Entry 8RBV (X-ray diffraction, 1.80 A resolution); this record covers chains A and C of the 3 polymer chains in the assembly.

Chain A:
Protein: HLA class I antigen
Organism: Homo sapiens
UniProtKB: Q53Z42 (Q53Z42_HUMAN); residues -23 to 341 here correspond to UniProt positions 1-365 (UniProt number = residue number + 24)
Chain sequence (365 residues; numbered -23 to 341; the number before each row is that of its first residue; numbers below 1 keep their minus sign (Met-23 is residue -23)):
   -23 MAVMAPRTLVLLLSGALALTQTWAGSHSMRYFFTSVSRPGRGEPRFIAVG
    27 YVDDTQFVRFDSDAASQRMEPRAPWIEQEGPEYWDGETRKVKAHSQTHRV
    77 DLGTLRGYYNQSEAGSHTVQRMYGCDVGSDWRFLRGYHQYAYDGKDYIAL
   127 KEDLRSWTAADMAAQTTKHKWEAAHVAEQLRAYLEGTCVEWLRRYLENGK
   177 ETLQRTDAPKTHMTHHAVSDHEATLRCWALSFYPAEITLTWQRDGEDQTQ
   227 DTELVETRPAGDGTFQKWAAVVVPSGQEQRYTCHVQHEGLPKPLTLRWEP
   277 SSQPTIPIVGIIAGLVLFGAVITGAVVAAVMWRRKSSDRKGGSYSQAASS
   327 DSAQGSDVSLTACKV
Not modelled in the structure: -23 to -1, 276-341
Disulfide bonds: Cys101-Cys164, Cys203-Cys259
Ion coordination: Cd2+ site 1: His145, His197, Glu198; Cd2+ site 2: His151, Glu154, His191

Chain C:
Protein: SARS-CoV-2 Spike-derived peptide S976-984 S982A mutant
Chain sequence (9 residues; each row starts with the number of its first residue):
     1 VLNDILARL

Chain A / chain C interface:
Contacting residue pairs (42):
  Met5(A) - Val1(C)
  Tyr7(A) - Val1(C)  hydrogen bond (side chain-backbone)
  Tyr7(A) - Leu2(C)  hydrophobic
  Phe9(A) - Leu2(C)  hydrophobic
  Met45(A) - Leu2(C)  hydrophobic
  Tyr59(A) - Val1(C)  hydrophobic
  Glu63(A) - Val1(C)
  Glu63(A) - Leu2(C)  hydrogen bond (side chain-backbone)
  Arg65(A) - Asp4(C)  salt bridge
  Lys66(A) - Val1(C)
  Lys66(A) - Leu2(C)  hydrogen bond (side chain-backbone)
  Lys66(A) - Asn3(C)
  Val67(A) - Leu2(C)
  His70(A) - Asn3(C)  hydrogen bond
  His70(A) - Leu6(C)
  Thr73(A) - Leu6(C)  hydrogen bond (side chain-backbone)
  Thr73(A) - Ala7(C)
  Asp77(A) - Arg8(C)
  Asp77(A) - Leu9(C)  hydrogen bond (side chain-backbone)
  Thr80(A) - Leu9(C)
  Leu81(A) - Leu9(C)  hydrophobic
  Tyr84(A) - Leu9(C)  hydrogen bond (side chain-backbone)
  Arg97(A) - Leu6(C)
  Tyr99(A) - Leu2(C)
  Tyr99(A) - Asn3(C)  hydrogen bond
  Tyr116(A) - Leu9(C)  hydrophobic
  Thr143(A) - Leu9(C)  hydrogen bond (side chain-backbone)
  Lys146(A) - Arg8(C)
  Lys146(A) - Leu9(C)  hydrogen bond (side chain-backbone)
  Trp147(A) - Ala7(C)
  Trp147(A) - Arg8(C)  hydrogen bond (side chain-backbone)
  Trp147(A) - Leu9(C)  hydrophobic
  Val152(A) - Ala7(C)  hydrophobic
  Gln155(A) - Ile5(C)
  Leu156(A) - Asn3(C)
  Leu156(A) - Ile5(C)
  Tyr159(A) - Val1(C)  hydrogen bond (side chain-backbone)
  Tyr159(A) - Leu2(C)
  Tyr159(A) - Asn3(C)
  Thr163(A) - Val1(C)
  Trp167(A) - Val1(C)
  Tyr171(A) - Val1(C)  hydrogen bond (side chain-backbone)
Other interface residues (no listed pair), chain A (30 interface residues in all): His114, Tyr123

Overview:
The interface between chain A and chain C involves 30 residues on one side and 9 on the other; the contacts
include 13 hydrogen bonds and 1 salt bridge. Polar pairs include Arg65(A)-Asp4(C), Tyr7(A)-Val1(C) and
Glu63(A)-Leu2(C). His145(A), His197(A) and Glu198(A) coordinate Cd2+ site 1.
Chain A is HLA class I antigen (Homo sapiens) and chain C is SARS-CoV-2 Spike-derived peptide S976-984 S982A
mutant; the structure, SARS-CoV-2 Spike-derived peptide S976-984 S982A mutant (VLNDILARL) presented by
HLA-A*02:01, was determined by X-ray diffraction together with 7SIS, 8RBU, 8RCV, 8REF, 8RH6 and 8RHQ from the
same study.
